PDB entry 6VGE | X-ray diffraction, 4.25 A resolution (low resolution: residue-level contacts below are approximate; hydrogen-bond / salt-bridge calls are withheld) | chains C and D of the 5 polymer chains in the assembly

# Chain C
Molecule: 16-nt DNA strand
Sequence (16 nucleotides; row label = number of the first residue in the row):
     2 GAAGCCACAT CCTCTG

# Chain D
Protein: Runt-related transcription factor 2
Source organism: Homo sapiens
Notes: fragment: DNA binding domain
Reference sequence: Q13950 (RUNX2_HUMAN); numbering as in UniProt (aligned over 111-287)
Amino-acid sequence (177 residues; numbered 111 to 287; the number before each row is that of its first residue):
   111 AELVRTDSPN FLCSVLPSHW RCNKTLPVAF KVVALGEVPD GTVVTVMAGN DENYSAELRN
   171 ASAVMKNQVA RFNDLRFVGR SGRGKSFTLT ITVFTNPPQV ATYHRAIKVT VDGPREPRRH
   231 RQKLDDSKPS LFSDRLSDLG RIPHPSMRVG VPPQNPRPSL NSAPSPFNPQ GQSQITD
Unresolved in the structure: 228-287
Swiss-Prot annotation at these positions:
  - region: Phe-242 to Arg-258 (Required for interaction with FOXO1)
  - modified residue: Arg-267 (Asymmetric dimethylarginine)
  - cross-link: Lys-238 (Glycyl lysine isopeptide (Lys-Gly) (interchain with G-Cter in SUMO2))
  - natural variant: Leu-113 (L113R: In CLCD1), Ser-118 (S118N: In CLCD1; S118R: In CLCD1), Phe-121 (F121C: In CLCD1), Cys-123 (C123R: In CLCD1), Arg-131 (R131C: In CLCD1; R131G: In CLCD1; R131S: In CLCD1), Asn-133 (deletion: In CLCD1), Leu-136 (L136P: In CLCD1), Val-156 (V156D: In CLCD1; V156G: In CLCD1), Arg-169 (R169P: In CLCD1; R169Q: In CLCD1), Met-175 (M175K: In CLCD1; M175R: In CLCD1; M175V: In CLCD1), Arg-186 (R186T: In CLCD1), Phe-187 (F187S: In CLCD1), 16 further natural variant entries in UniProt

# Chain C / chain D interface
Residue-residue contacts (13):
  DA3(C) with Arg-193(D)
  DA4(C) with Arg-193(D)
  DG5(C) with Arg-193(D); Gly-194(D); Lys-218(D); Thr-220(D)
  DC6(C) with Arg-190(D); Gly-192(D); Thr-220(D); Val-221(D); Asp-222(D)
  DC7(C) with Val-221(D); Asp-222(D)
Interface residues without a listed pair, chain C (7 interface residues in all): DG2, DA8
Interface residues without a listed pair, chain D (12 interface residues in all): His-129, Arg-131, Val-219, Arg-225

# In short
The interface between chain C and chain D involves 7 residues on one side and 12 on the other.
Chain C is a 16-nt DNA strand and chain D is Runt-related transcription factor 2 (Homo sapiens); the
structure, Crystal structure of the DNA binding domains of human transcription factor ERG, human Runx2 bound
to ..., was determined by X-ray diffraction together with 6VG2, 6VG8, 6VGD and 6VGG from the same study.
